PDB entry 7WVP | electron microscopy, 3.70 A resolution | chains A and B of the 4 polymer chains in the assembly

[Chain A]
Name: Angiotensin-converting enzyme 2
Source organism: Homo sapiens
Notes: EC 3.4.17.23, 3.4.17.-
UniProt: Q9BYF1 (ACE2_HUMAN); residues 17-615 here = UniProt positions 17-615
Sequence (625 residues; numbered 0 to 624; the number before each row is that of its first residue; numbering starts at 0):
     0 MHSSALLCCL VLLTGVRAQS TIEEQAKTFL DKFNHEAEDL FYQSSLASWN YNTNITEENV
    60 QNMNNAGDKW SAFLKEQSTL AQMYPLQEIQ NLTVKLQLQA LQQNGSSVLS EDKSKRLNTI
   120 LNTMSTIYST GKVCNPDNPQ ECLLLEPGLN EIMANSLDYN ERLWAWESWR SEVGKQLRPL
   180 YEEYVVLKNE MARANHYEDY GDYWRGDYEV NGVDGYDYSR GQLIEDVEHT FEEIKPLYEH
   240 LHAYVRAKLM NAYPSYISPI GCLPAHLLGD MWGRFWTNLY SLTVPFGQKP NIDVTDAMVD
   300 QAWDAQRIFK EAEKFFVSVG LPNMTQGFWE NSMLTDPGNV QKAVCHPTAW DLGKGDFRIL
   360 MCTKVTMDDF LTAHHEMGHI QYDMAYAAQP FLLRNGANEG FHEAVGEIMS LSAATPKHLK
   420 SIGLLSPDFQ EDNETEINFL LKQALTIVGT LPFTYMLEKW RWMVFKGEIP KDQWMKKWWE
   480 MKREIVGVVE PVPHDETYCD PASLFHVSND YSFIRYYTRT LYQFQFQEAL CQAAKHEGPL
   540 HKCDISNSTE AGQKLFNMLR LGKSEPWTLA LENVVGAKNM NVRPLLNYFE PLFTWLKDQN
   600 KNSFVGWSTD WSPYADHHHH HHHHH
Not modelled in the structure: 0-18, 616-624
Sequence notes: initiating methionine (0); expression tag (1-16, 616-624)
Curated features (UniProtKB/Swiss-Prot):
  - region (Interaction with SARS-CoV spike glycoprotein): Asp-30 to Tyr-41, Met-82 to Pro-84, Lys-353 to Arg-357
  - active site: Glu-375 (Proton acceptor), His-505 (Proton donor)
  - binding site (chloride): Arg-169, Trp-477, Lys-481
  - binding site (substrate): Arg-273, His-345, Pro-346, Tyr-515
  - binding site (Zn(2+)): His-374, His-378, Glu-402
  - glycosylation (N-linked (GlcNAc...) asparagine): Asn-53, Asn-90, Asn-103, Asn-322, Asn-432, Asn-546
  - mutagenesis: Ser-19 (S19P: Increases slightly the interaction with RBD domain of SARS-CoV-2 spike protein), Gln-24 to Lys-26 (Slightly inhibits interaction with SARS-CoV spike glycoprotein), Gln-24 (Q24T: Increases slightly the interaction with RBD domain of SARS-CoV-2 spike protein), Ala-25 (A25V: Increases slightly the interaction with RBD domain of SARS-CoV-2 spike protein), Thr-27 (T27Y: Increases slightly the interaction with RBD domain of SARS-CoV-2 spike protein. In sACE2.v2.2; increases interaction with RBD domain of SARS-CoV-2 spike protein ...), Leu-29 (L29F: Increases slightly the interaction with RBD domain of SARS-CoV-2 spike protein), Lys-31 (K31D: Abolishes interaction with SARS-CoV spike glycoprotein; K31Y: Increases slightly the interaction with RBD domain of SARS-CoV-2 spike protein), Asn-33 (N33D: Increases slightly the interaction with RBD domain of SARS-CoV-2 spike protein), His-34 (H34A: Increases slightly the interaction with RBD domain of SARS-CoV-2 spike protein), Glu-37 (E37A: No effect on interaction with SARS-CoV spike glycoprotein), Asp-38 (D38A: No effect on interaction with SARS-CoV spike glycoprotein), Leu-39 (L39R: Increases slightly the interaction with RBD domain of SARS-CoV-2 spike protein), 48 further mutagenesis entries in UniProt
Disulfides: Cys-133/Cys-141, Cys-344/Cys-361, Cys-530/Cys-542

[Chain B]
Name: Spike glycoprotein
Source organism: Severe acute respiratory syndrome coronavirus 2
UniProt: P0DTC2 (SPIKE_SARS2); numbering as in UniProt; present here: 1-68, 71-142, 146-210, 215-1208
Sequence (1258 residues; each row starts with the number of its first residue; note: 9 numbers in that range are skipped by the numbering (no residue carries them; nothing is unmodelled there); a row labelled like 210A-210F holds insertion residues (210A, then the next letters in order)):
     1 MFVFLVLLPL VSSQCVNLTT RTQLPPAYTN SFTRGVYYPD KVFRSSVLHS TQDLFLPFFS
    61 NVTWFHVI
    71 SGTNGTKRFD NPVLPFNDGV YFASIEKSNI IRGWIFGTTL DSKTQSLLIV NNATNVVIKV
   131 CEFQFCNDPF LD
   146 HKNNKSWMES EFRVYSSANN CTFEYVSQPF LMDLEGKQGN FKNLREFVFK NIDGYFKIYS
   206 KHTPI
210A-210F IVREPE
   215 DLPQGFSALE PLVDLPIGIN ITRFQTLLAL HRSYLTPGDS SSGWTAGAAA YYVGYLQPRT
   275 FLLKYNENGT ITDAVDCALD PLSETKCTLK SFTVEKGIYQ TSNFRVQPTE SIVRFPNITN
   335 LCPFDEVFNA TRFASVYAWN RKRISNCVAD YSVLYNLAPF FTFKCYGVSP TKLNDLCFTN
   395 VYADSFVIRG DEVRQIAPGQ TGNIADYNYK LPDDFTGCVI AWNSNKLDSK VSGNYNYLYR
   455 LFRKSNLKPF ERDISTEIYQ AGNKPCNGVA GFNCYFPLRS YSFRPTYGVG HQPYRVVVLS
   515 FELLHAPATV CGPKKSTNLV KNKCVNFNFN GLKGTGVLTE SNKKFLPFQQ FGRDIADTTD
   575 AVRDPQTLEI LDITPCSFGG VSVITPGTNT SNQVAVLYQG VNCTEVPVAI HADQLTPTWR
   635 VYSTGSNVFQ TRAGCLIGAE YVNNSYECDI PIGAGICASY QTQTKSHGSA SSVASQSIIA
   695 YTMSLGAENS VAYSNNSIAI PTNFTISVTT EILPVSMTKT SVDCTMYICG DSTECSNLLL
   755 QYGSFCTQLK RALTGIAVEQ DKNTQEVFAQ VKQIYKTPPI KYFGGFNFSQ ILPDPSKPSK
   815 RSFIEDLLFN KVTLADAGFI KQYGDCLGDI AARDLICAQK FKGLTVLPPL LTDEMIAQYT
   875 SALLAGTITS GWTFGAGAAL QIPFAMQMAY RFNGIGVTQN VLYENQKLIA NQFNSAIGKI
   935 QDSLSSTASA LGKLQDVVNH NAQALNTLVK QLSSKFGAIS SVLNDIFSRL DPPEAEVQID
   995 RLITGRLQSL QTYVTQQLIR AAEIRASANL AATKMSECVL GQSKRVDFCG KGYHLMSFPQ
  1055 SAPHGVVFLH VTYVPAQEKN FTTAPAICHD GKAHFPREGV FVSNGTHWFV TQRNFYEPQI
  1115 ITTDNTFVSG NCDVVIGIVN NTVYDPLQPE LDSFKEELDK YFKNHTSPDV DLGDISGINA
  1175 SVVNIQKEID RLNEVAKNLN ESLIDLQELG KYEQGSGYIP EAPRDGQAYV RKDGEWVLLS
  1235 TFLENLYFQG DYKDDDDKHH HHHHHHH
Not modelled in the structure: 1-13, 71-76, 146-152, 210A-210F, 247-253, 622-640, 677-688, 828-853, 1148-1261
Sequence notes: variant Val-67 (Ala in P0DTC2), Ile-95 (Thr in P0DTC2), Asp-142 (Gly in P0DTC2), Asp-339 (Gly in P0DTC2), Leu-371 (Ser in P0DTC2), Pro-373 (Ser in P0DTC2), Phe-375 (Ser in P0DTC2), Asn-417 (Lys in P0DTC2), Lys-440 (Asn in P0DTC2), Ser-446 (Gly in P0DTC2), Asn-477 (Ser in P0DTC2), Lys-478 (Thr in P0DTC2), Ala-484 (Glu in P0DTC2), Arg-493 (Gln in P0DTC2), Ser-496 (Gly in P0DTC2), Arg-498 (Gln in P0DTC2), Tyr-501 (Asn in P0DTC2), His-505 (Tyr in P0DTC2), Lys-547 (Thr in P0DTC2), Gly-614 (Asp in P0DTC2), Tyr-655 (His in P0DTC2), Lys-679 (Asn in P0DTC2), His-681 (Pro in P0DTC2), Gly-682 (Arg in P0DTC2), Ser-683 (Arg in P0DTC2), Ser-685 (Arg in P0DTC2), Lys-764 (Asn in P0DTC2), Tyr-796 (Asp in P0DTC2), Lys-856 (Asn in P0DTC2), His-954 (Gln in P0DTC2), Lys-969 (Asn in P0DTC2), Phe-981 (Leu in P0DTC2), Pro-986 (Lys in P0DTC2), Pro-987 (Val in P0DTC2); insertion (210A-210B); conflict Arg-210C (Asn211 in P0DTC2), Glu-210D (Leu212 in P0DTC2), Pro-210E (Val213 in P0DTC2), Glu-210F (Arg214 in P0DTC2); expression tag (1209-1261)
Curated features (UniProtKB/Swiss-Prot):
  - region: Asn-280 to Cys-301 (Putative superantigen), Arg-403 to Asp-405 (Integrin-binding motif), Asn-448 to Phe-456 (Immunodominant HLA epitope recognized by the CD8+), Ser-816 to Tyr-837 (Fusion peptide 1), Lys-835 to Phe-855 (Fusion peptide 2), Asp-1163 to Glu-1202 (Heptad repeat 2)
  - site: Arg-815, Ser-816 (Cleavage)
  - glycosylation: Asn-17 (N-linked (GlcNAc...) (complex) asparagine), Asn-61 (N-linked (GlcNAc...) (hybrid) asparagine), Asn-74 (N-linked (GlcNAc...) (complex) asparagine), Asn-122 (N-linked (GlcNAc...) (hybrid) asparagine), Asn-149 (N-linked (GlcNAc...) (complex) asparagine), Asn-165 (N-linked (GlcNAc...) (complex) asparagine), Asn-234 (N-linked (GlcNAc...) (high mannose) asparagine), Asn-282 (N-linked (GlcNAc...) (complex) asparagine), Thr-323 (O-linked (GalNAc) threonine), Ser-325 (O-linked (HexNAc...) serine), Asn-331 (N-linked (GlcNAc...) (complex) asparagine), Asn-343 (N-linked (GlcNAc...) (complex) asparagine), Asn-603 (N-linked (GlcNAc...) (hybrid) asparagine), Asn-616 (N-linked (GlcNAc...) (complex) asparagine), Asn-657 (N-linked (GlcNAc...) (complex) asparagine), Thr-676 (O-linked (GlcNAc...) threonine), Thr-678 (O-linked (GlcNAc...) threonine), Asn-709 (N-linked (GlcNAc...) (high mannose) asparagine), Asn-717 (N-linked (GlcNAc...) (hybrid) asparagine), Asn-801 (N-linked (GlcNAc...) (hybrid) asparagine) and 6 more in UniProt
  - natural variant: Leu-5 (L5F: In strain: Iota/B.1.526), Ser-13 (S13I: In strain: Epsilon/B.1.427/B.1.429), Leu-18 (L18F: In strain: Beta/B.1.351, Gamma/P.1 and 1 more), Thr-19 (T19I: In strain: Omicron/BQ.1.1, Omicron/XBB.1.5 and 1 more; T19R: In strain: Delta/B.1.617.2, Omicron/BA.2 and 4 more), Thr-20 (T20N: In strain: Gamma/P.1), Leu-24 to Ala-27 (sequence variant, change not given here; In strain: Omicron/BA.2, Omicron/BA.2.12.1 and 6 more), Pro-26 (P26S: In strain: Gamma/P.1), Gln-52 (Q52H: In strain: Omicron/EG.5.1), Val-67 (A67V: In strain: Eta/B.1.525, Omicron/BA.1; this construct carries the variant), Gly-75 (G75V: In strain: Lambda/C.37), Thr-76 (T76I: In strain: Lambda/C.37), Asp-80 (D80A: In strain: Beta/B.1.351), 74 further natural variant entries in UniProt
  - mutagenesis: Asn-121 (N121Q: Partial loss of biliverdin affinity), Arg-190 (R190K: Partial loss of biliverdin affinity), Asn-234 (N234Q: Increased resistance to neutralizing antibodies), Asn-331 (N331Q: Reduced viral infectivity), Asn-343 (N343Q: Reduced viral infectivity), Leu-452 (L452R: Increased resistance to neutralizing antibodies. Decreases HLA binding to NF9 epitope. Increased binding affinity to human ACE2), Tyr-453 (Y453F: Decreased HLA binding to NF9 epitope. Increased binding affinity to human ACE2), Ala-475 (A475V: Increased resistance to neutralizing antibodies), Val-483 (V483A: Increased resistance to neutralizing antibodies), Phe-490 (F490L: Increased resistance to neutralizing antibodies and human covalescent sera neutralization), His-519 (H519P: Increased resistance to human covalescent sera neutralization), Ser-673 (S673A: No effect on O-glycosylation by host GALNT1), 4 further mutagenesis entries in UniProt
Disulfides: Cys-131/Cys-166, Cys-291/Cys-301, Cys-336/Cys-361, Cys-379/Cys-432, Cys-391/Cys-525, Cys-480/Cys-488, Cys-538/Cys-590, Cys-617/Cys-649, Cys-662/Cys-671, Cys-738/Cys-760, Cys-743/Cys-749, Cys-1032/Cys-1043, Cys-1082/Cys-1126

[Interface between chain A and chain B]
Pairs across the interface (100):
  Ile-21(A) with Ala-475(B); Gly-476(B)
  Glu-23(A) with Lys-458(B)
  Gln-24(A) with Tyr-473(B), hydrogen bond; Gln-474(B); Ala-475(B)
  Ala-25(A) with Tyr-473(B)
  Lys-26(A) with Phe-456(B)
  Thr-27(A) with Phe-456(B); Arg-457(B), hydrogen bond (side chain-backbone); Tyr-473(B), hydrogen bond; Tyr-489(B)
  Phe-28(A) with Tyr-489(B), hydrophobic
  Leu-29(A) with Leu-455(B); Phe-456(B), hydrophobic
  Asp-30(A) with Arg-454(B); Leu-455(B), hydrogen bond (side chain-backbone); Phe-456(B), hydrogen bond (side chain-backbone); Pro-491(B); Leu-492(B); Arg-493(B)
  Lys-31(A) with Phe-490(B); Leu-492(B); Arg-493(B)
  His-34(A) with Tyr-453(B), hydrogen bond (side chain-backbone); Arg-454(B); Leu-455(B); Arg-493(B); Ser-494(B)
  Glu-35(A) with Arg-493(B), salt bridge
  Asp-38(A) with Tyr-449(B), hydrogen bond; Tyr-495(B); Ser-496(B)
  Leu-39(A) with Tyr-449(B)
  Tyr-41(A) with Ser-496(B); Arg-498(B), hydrogen bond (backbone-side chain); Tyr-501(B); His-505(B)
  Gln-42(A) with Ser-446(B); Gly-447(B), hydrogen bond (side chain-backbone); Tyr-449(B); Arg-498(B), hydrogen bond
  Ser-44(A) with Tyr-501(B), hydrogen bond
  Leu-45(A) with Arg-498(B); Thr-500(B); Tyr-501(B), hydrogen bond (backbone-side chain)
  Leu-79(A) with Ala-484(B); Gly-485(B), hydrogen bond (backbone-backbone)
  Ala-80(A) with Gly-485(B); Phe-486(B)
  Met-82(A) with Lys-478(B); Cys-480(B), hydrophobic; Ala-484(B); Gly-485(B); Cys-488(B), hydrophobic
  Tyr-83(A) with Ala-475(B); Gly-476(B), hydrogen bond (side chain-backbone); Lys-478(B); Phe-486(B); Asn-487(B), hydrogen bond (side chain-backbone); Cys-488(B)
  Pro-84(A) with Asn-487(B)
  Leu-85(A) with Phe-486(B), hydrophobic; Asn-487(B)
  Glu-87(A) with Ala-475(B); Gly-476(B); Asn-487(B), hydrogen bond
  Ile-88(A) with Asn-487(B)
  Leu-97(A) with Asn-487(B)
  Gln-101(A) with Phe-486(B); Asn-487(B)
  Met-323(A) with Val-503(B), hydrophobic
  Thr-324(A) with Phe-375(B); Val-503(B)
  Gly-326(A) with Tyr-501(B); Gly-502(B)
  Asn-330(A) with Pro-499(B); Thr-500(B); Tyr-501(B), hydrogen bond (side chain-backbone); Gln-506(B)
  Leu-351(A) with Tyr-501(B)
  Gly-352(A) with His-505(B), hydrogen bond (backbone-side chain)
  Lys-353(A) with Arg-403(B); Asp-405(B); Tyr-453(B), hydrogen bond; Ser-496(B), hydrogen bond; His-505(B)
  Gly-354(A) with Gly-504(B)
  Asp-355(A) with Tyr-501(B); Gly-502(B); Val-503(B), hydrogen bond (side chain-backbone); Gly-504(B), hydrogen bond (side chain-backbone); His-505(B), salt bridge
  Arg-357(A) with Thr-500(B), hydrogen bond (side chain-backbone)
  Met-383(A) with Val-503(B), hydrophobic
  Ala-386(A) with Arg-403(B); Asp-405(B)
  Ala-387(A) with Asp-405(B); Asn-417(B), hydrogen bond (backbone-side chain)
  Pro-389(A) with Asn-417(B)
Also at the interface, not in a pair above, chain A (46 interface residues in all): Asn-33, Gln-81, Gln-325, Gln-388
Also at the interface, not in a pair above, chain B (45 interface residues in all): Ser-459, Asn-477, Pro-479, Val-483

[Overview]
The interface between chain A and chain B involves 46 residues on one side and 45 on the other, with 24
hydrogen bonds and 2 salt bridges. Polar contacts include Glu-35(A)/Arg-493(B), Asp-355(A)/His-505(B) and
Gln-24(A)/Tyr-473(B).
Chain A is Angiotensin-converting enzyme 2 (Homo sapiens) and chain B is Spike glycoprotein (Severe acute
respiratory syndrome coronavirus 2); the structure, Cryo-EM structure of SARS-CoV-2 Omicron Spike protein with
human ACE2 receptor, C2 state, was determined by electron microscopy, deposited together with 7WK4, 7WK6,
7WK8, 7WK9, 7WKA and 7WVQ.
